PDB entry 1YUC | X-ray diffraction, 1.90 A resolution | chains A and C

== Chain A ==
Protein: Orphan nuclear receptor NR5A2
Organism: Homo sapiens
Notes: fragment: Ligand Binding Domain
Reference sequence: O00482 (NR5A2_HUMAN); numbering as in UniProt (aligned over 290-541)
Amino-acid sequence (255 residues; each row starts with the number of its first residue):
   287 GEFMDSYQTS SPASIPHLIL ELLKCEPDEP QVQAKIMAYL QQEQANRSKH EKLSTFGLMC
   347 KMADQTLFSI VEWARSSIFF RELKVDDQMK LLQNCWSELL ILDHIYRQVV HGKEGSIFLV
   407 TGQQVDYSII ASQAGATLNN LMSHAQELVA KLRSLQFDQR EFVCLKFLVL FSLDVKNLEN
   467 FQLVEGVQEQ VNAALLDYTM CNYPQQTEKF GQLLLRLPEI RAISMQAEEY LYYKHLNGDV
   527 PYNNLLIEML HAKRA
Disordered / not traced: 287-298, 539-541
Differences from the reference sequence: cloning artifact (287-289)
Small-molecule neighbours: Phospholipid (EPH; L-alpha-phosphatidyl-beta-oleoyl-gamma-palmitoyl-phosphatidylethanolamine): Thr-341, Phe-342, Met-345, Cys-346, Ala-349, Trp-382, Ser-383, Leu-386, Ile-387, His-390, Leu-405, Ile-415, Ile-416, Gln-419, Ala-420, Gly-421, Leu-424, Leu-427, Met-428, Ala-431, Ser-510, Ala-513, Glu-514, Tyr-516, Leu-517, Lys-520
Curated features (UniProtKB/Swiss-Prot):
  - region: Tyr-528 to Lys-539 (AF-2)
  - binding site (a phospholipid derivative): Gly-421 to Leu-424, Tyr-516, Lys-520
  - mutagenesis: Asp-314 (D314R: Decreased interaction with PPARGC1A; decreased ability to increase transcription of target genes), Ala-324 (A324R: Does not affect interaction with PPARGC1A; does not affect ability to increase transcription of target genes), Phe-342 (F342W: Reduced phospholipid binding. Strongly reduced transactivation; when associated with W-416), Thr-352 (T352V: Reduced activation by the synthetic agonists RR-RJW100 and GSK8470), His-390 (H390A: Reduced activation by the synthetic agonist GSK8470 without affecting activation by the synthetic agonist RR-RJW100), Gly-398 (G398A: Decreased ability to activate transcription), Ile-416 (I416W: Reduced phospholipid binding. Strongly reduced transactivation; when associated with W-342), Gly-421 (G421A: Decreased ability to activate transcription)

== Chain C ==
Protein: Nuclear receptor 0B2
Notes: fragment: NR Box1
Reference sequence: Q15466 (SHP_HUMAN); numbering as in UniProt (aligned over 15-28)
Amino-acid sequence (14 residues; numbered 15 to 28; the number before each row is that of its first residue):
    15 ASRPAILYAL LSSS

== How chain A and chain C interact ==
Contacting residue pairs (25):
  Phe-354(A) with Ile-20(C), hydrophobic; Leu-24(C), hydrophobic
  Val-357(A) with Leu-21(C), hydrophobic; Leu-24(C), hydrophobic
  Arg-361(A) with Leu-24(C), hydrogen bond (side chain-backbone); Ser-27(C); Ser-28(C)
  Val-371(A) with Tyr-22(C), hydrophobic; Leu-25(C)
  Gln-374(A) with Leu-25(C)
  Met-375(A) with Arg-17(C); Pro-18(C); Leu-21(C), hydrophobic; Tyr-22(C), hydrophobic; Leu-25(C), hydrophobic
  Leu-378(A) with Leu-25(C), hydrophobic
  Gln-379(A) with Pro-18(C)
  Asn-530(A) with Ile-20(C)
  Leu-531(A) with Ile-20(C); Leu-21(C)
  Glu-534(A) with Pro-18(C); Ala-19(C), hydrogen bond (side chain-backbone); Ile-20(C), hydrogen bond (side chain-backbone); Leu-21(C), hydrogen bond (side chain-backbone)
  Met-535(A) with Leu-21(C), hydrophobic
Also at the interface, not in a pair above, chain A (15 interface residues in all): Phe-366, Asp-372, Asn-529
Also at the interface, not in a pair above, chain C (11 interface residues in all): Ser-26

== Overview ==
15 residues of chain A face 11 of chain C across their interface; the contacts include 4 hydrogen bonds. Among
the polar pairs are Arg-361(A)/Leu-24(C), Glu-534(A)/Ala-19(C) and Glu-534(A)/Ile-20(C). Bound to chain A:
Phospholipid.
Chain A is Orphan nuclear receptor NR5A2 (Homo sapiens) and chain C is Nuclear receptor 0B2; the structure,
Human Nuclear Receptor Liver Receptor Homologue-1, LRH-1, Bound to Phospholipid and a Fragment of Human SHP,
was determined by X-ray diffraction.
